Entry 7QU1 (X-ray diffraction, 1.91 A resolution); this record covers chains A and B of the 3 polymer chains in the assembly.

== Chain A ==
Name: Fab MAC1 heavy chain
From: Mus musculus
Notes: antibody fragment or engineered binder
Chain sequence (234 residues; each row starts with the number of its first residue; a row labelled like 82A-82C holds insertion residues (82A, then the next letters in order); numbers below 1 keep their minus sign (Glu-2 is residue -2)):
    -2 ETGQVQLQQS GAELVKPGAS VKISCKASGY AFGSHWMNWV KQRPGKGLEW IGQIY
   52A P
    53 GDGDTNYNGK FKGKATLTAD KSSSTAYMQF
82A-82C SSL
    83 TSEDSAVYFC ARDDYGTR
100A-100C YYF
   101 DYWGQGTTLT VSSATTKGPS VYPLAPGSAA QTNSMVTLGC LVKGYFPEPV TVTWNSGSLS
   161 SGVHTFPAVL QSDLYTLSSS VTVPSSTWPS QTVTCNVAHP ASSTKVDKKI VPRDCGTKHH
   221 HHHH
Not modelled in the structure: -2 to -1, 215-224
Disulfides: Cys22-Cys92, Cys140-Cys195

== Chain B ==
Name: Fab MAC1 light chain
From: Mus musculus
Notes: antibody fragment or engineered binder
Chain sequence (217 residues; each row starts with the number of its first residue; numbers below 1 keep their minus sign (Glu-2 is residue -2)):
    -2 ETGDIQMTQT TSSLSASLGD RVSISCRASQ DINNYLNWYQ QKPDGTVKLL IHYTSRLRSG
    58 VPSRFSGSGF GTDYSLTITN LEQEDIATYF CQQGKTLPLT FGAGTKLEIK RTDAAPTVSI
   118 FPPSSEQLTS GGASVVCFLN NFYPKDINVK WKIDGSERQN GVLNSWTDQD SKDSTYSMSS
   178 TLTLTKDEYE RHNSYTCEAT HKTSTSPIVK SFNRNEC
Not modelled in the structure: -2, 214
Disulfides: Cys23-Cys88, Cys134-Cys194
From the paper describing this entry:
  - binding site for alpha-D-mannopyranose: Leu54, Arg55, Ser56, Gly57, Val58, Pro59, Ser60

== Chain A / chain B interface ==
Residue-residue contacts (72):
  Gln39(A) - Gln38(B)  hydrogen bond
  Gln39(A) - Phe87(B)
  Gly44(A) - Ala100(B)
  Leu45(A) - Phe87(B)  hydrophobic
  Leu45(A) - Phe98(B)
  Trp47(A) - Leu94(B)  hydrophobic
  Trp47(A) - Pro95(B)  hydrophobic
  Trp47(A) - Leu96(B)
  Phe91(A) - Gln38(B)
  Phe91(A) - Gly42(B)
  Asp96(A) - Arg55(B)  salt bridge
  Tyr100A(A) - Asn34(B)  hydrogen bond (backbone-side chain)
  Tyr100A(A) - Gln89(B)  hydrogen bond (backbone-side chain)
  Tyr100A(A) - Gly91(B)
  Tyr100A(A) - Leu94(B)
  Tyr100A(A) - Leu96(B)  hydrophobic
  Tyr100B(A) - Asn34(B)
  Tyr100B(A) - Tyr36(B)
  Tyr100B(A) - Leu46(B)  hydrophobic
  Tyr100B(A) - His49(B)
  Phe100C(A) - Tyr36(B)  hydrogen bond (backbone-side chain)
  Phe100C(A) - Leu46(B)
  Phe100C(A) - Leu96(B)  hydrophobic
  Asp101(A) - Leu46(B)
  Asp101(A) - Arg55(B)
  Trp103(A) - Tyr36(B)
  Trp103(A) - Val44(B)
  Tyr122(A) - Ser121(B)
  Tyr122(A) - Glu123(B)
  Tyr122(A) - Gln124(B)
  Tyr122(A) - Ser127(B)  hydrogen bond
  Pro123(A) - Ser121(B)
  Pro123(A) - Glu123(B)
  Leu124(A) - Phe118(B)
  Leu124(A) - Val133(B)  hydrophobic
  Leu124(A) - Phe135(B)  hydrophobic
  Ala125(A) - Phe118(B)
  Ala125(A) - Pro119(B)
  Pro126(A) - Phe118(B)
  Gly127(A) - Pro119(B)
  Gly127(A) - Glu213(B)
  Ser128(A) - Glu213(B)  hydrogen bond (backbone-side chain)
  Thr137(A) - Ser116(B)
  Thr137(A) - Phe118(B)
  Leu141(A) - Ser131(B)
  Lys143(A) - Gln124(B)
  Lys143(A) - Ser131(B)
  His164(A) - Asn137(B)
  His164(A) - Asn138(B)  hydrogen bond
  His164(A) - Ser174(B)  hydrogen bond
  Thr165(A) - Thr164(B)
  Phe166(A) - Phe135(B)  hydrophobic
  Phe166(A) - Asn137(B)
  Phe166(A) - Ser162(B)
  Phe166(A) - Thr164(B)
  Phe166(A) - Ser174(B)
  Phe166(A) - Met175(B)
  Phe166(A) - Ser176(B)
  Pro167(A) - Ser162(B)  hydrogen bond (backbone-side chain)
  Pro167(A) - Trp163(B)
  Val169(A) - Leu160(B)  hydrophobic
  Val169(A) - Asn161(B)
  Gln171(A) - Leu160(B)
  Ser178(A) - Phe135(B)
  Ser178(A) - Ser176(B)  hydrogen bond
  Ser179(A) - Phe135(B)
  Ser180(A) - Phe135(B)
  Ser180(A) - Asn137(B)  hydrogen bond
  Lys208(A) - Glu123(B)  salt bridge
  Arg213(A) - Pro119(B)
  Arg213(A) - Pro120(B)  hydrogen bond (side chain-backbone)
  Arg213(A) - Glu213(B)  salt bridge
Other interface residues (no listed pair), chain A (41 interface residues in all): Asn35, Val37, Gln50, Asn58, Asn60, Lys62, Tyr102, Leu138, Gly139
Other interface residues (no listed pair), chain B (43 interface residues in all): Asp1, Gly99, Asp167, Thr180, Phe209

== In short ==
41 residues of chain A and 43 residues of chain B are in contact, with 12 hydrogen bonds and 3 salt bridges.
Polar pairs include Asp96(A)-Arg55(B), Lys208(A)-Glu123(B) and Arg213(A)-Glu213(B). From the paper: a binding
site for alpha-D-mannopyranose at Leu54(B), Arg55(B) and Ser56(B) among others.
Here chain A is Fab MAC1 heavy chain and chain B is Fab MAC1 light chain, both from Mus musculus. Entry 7QU1
(Machupo virus GP1 glycoprotein in complex with Fab fragment of antibody MAC1) was determined by X-ray
diffraction, deposited together with 7QU2.
